1M6S - chains A and D of the 4 polymer chains in the assembly; structure by X-ray diffraction, 1.80 A resolution.

Chain A (and D):
Protein: L-allo-threonine aldolase
Organism: Thermotoga maritima
Notes: EC 4.1.2.5; chain D of this document is another copy of the same molecule, construct and numbering; everything in this record applies to it too
UniProtKB: Q9X266 (Q9X266_THEMA); numbering as in UniProt (aligned over 1-343)
Amino-acid sequence (347 residues; row label = number of the first residue in the row; numbers below 1 keep their minus sign (Gly-3 is residue -3)):
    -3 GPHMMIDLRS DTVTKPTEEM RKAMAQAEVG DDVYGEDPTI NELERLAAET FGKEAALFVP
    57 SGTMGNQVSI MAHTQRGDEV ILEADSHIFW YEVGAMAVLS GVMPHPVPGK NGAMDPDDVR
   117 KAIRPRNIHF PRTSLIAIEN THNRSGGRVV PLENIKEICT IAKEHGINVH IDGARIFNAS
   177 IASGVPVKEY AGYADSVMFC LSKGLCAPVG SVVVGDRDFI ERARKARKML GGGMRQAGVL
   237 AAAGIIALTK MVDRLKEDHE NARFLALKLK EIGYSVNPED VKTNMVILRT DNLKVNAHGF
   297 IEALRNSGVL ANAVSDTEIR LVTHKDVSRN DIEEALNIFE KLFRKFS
Not modelled in the structure: -3 to 0 (chain D: -3 to -1)
Differences from the reference sequence: cloning artifact (-3 to 0); modified residue (199)
Modified / non-standard residues: Lys199 ((2S)-2-amino-6-[[3-hydroxy-2-methyl-5-(phosphonooxymethyl)pyridin-4-yl]methylideneamino]hexanoic acid; LLP)
Bound ions: Ca2+ site 1: Thr8, Thr10, Ser198, Ala203 (shared with Gln232(D) of chain D); Ca2+ site 2: Gln232 (shared with Thr8(D), Thr10(D), Ser198(D), Ala203(D) of chain D); Ca2+ site 3: Asn288, Ser343 (shared with Asn326(D), Glu329(D) of chain D); Ca2+ site 4: Asp322 (shared with 2 residues of chain B)

Interface between chain A and chain D:
Residue-residue contacts (74; chain A residue first):
  Arg5(A) - Tyr30(D)
  Arg5(A) - Glu32(D)  salt bridge
  Thr8(A) - Asp27(D)  hydrogen bond
  Thr8(A) - Arg231(D)
  Thr8(A) - Gln232(D)  hydrogen bond (backbone-side chain)
  Val9(A) - Gln232(D)
  Thr10(A) - Gln232(D)
  Lys11(A) - Val25(D)
  Arg17(A) - Ala21(D)  hydrogen bond (side chain-backbone)
  Arg17(A) - Gln22(D)
  Arg17(A) - Ala23(D)  hydrogen bond (side chain-backbone)
  Met20(A) - Val235(D)  hydrophobic
  Ala21(A) - Arg17(D)  hydrogen bond (backbone-side chain)
  Ala21(A) - Ala21(D)  hydrophobic
  Gln22(A) - Arg17(D)
  Ala23(A) - Arg17(D)  hydrogen bond (backbone-side chain)
  Val25(A) - Lys11(D)  hydrogen bond (backbone-side chain)
  Val25(A) - Pro12(D)
  Asp27(A) - Thr8(D)  hydrogen bond
  Tyr30(A) - Arg5(D)
  Tyr30(A) - Asn308(D)  hydrogen bond
  Glu32(A) - Arg5(D)  salt bridge
  Pro56(A) - Gly227(D)
  Pro56(A) - Met230(D)
  Ser57(A) - Gly227(D)  hydrogen bond (side chain-backbone)
  Ser57(A) - Gly229(D)
  Thr59(A) - Lys224(D)
  Met60(A) - Met60(D)  hydrophobic
  Met60(A) - Leu226(D)
  Met60(A) - Gly227(D)
  Val89(A) - Lys221(D)
  Val89(A) - Lys224(D)
  Val89(A) - Met225(D)
  Ala91(A) - Met225(D)
  Val94(A) - Val94(D)
  Val94(A) - Leu95(D)
  Val94(A) - Met225(D)  hydrophobic
  Leu95(A) - Val94(D)
  Leu95(A) - Met225(D)
  Ser198(A) - Arg231(D)
  Lys199(A) - Arg231(D)
  Pro204(A) - Arg231(D)
  Pro204(A) - Gln232(D)  hydrogen bond (backbone-backbone)
  Val205(A) - Met230(D)  hydrophobic
  Val205(A) - Gln232(D)
  Val205(A) - Ala233(D)  hydrophobic
  Lys221(A) - Val89(D)
  Lys224(A) - Thr59(D)
  Lys224(A) - Val89(D)
  Met225(A) - Val89(D)
  Met225(A) - Ala91(D)
  Met225(A) - Val94(D)  hydrophobic
  Met225(A) - Leu95(D)  hydrophobic
  Leu226(A) - Met60(D)
  Leu226(A) - Leu226(D)
  Gly227(A) - Pro56(D)
  Gly227(A) - Ser57(D)  hydrogen bond (backbone-side chain)
  Gly227(A) - Met60(D)
  Gly229(A) - Ser57(D)
  Met230(A) - Pro56(D)
  Met230(A) - Val205(D)  hydrophobic
  Arg231(A) - Thr8(D)  hydrogen bond
  Arg231(A) - Lys199(D)
  Arg231(A) - Pro204(D)
  Gln232(A) - Thr8(D)  hydrogen bond (side chain-backbone)
  Gln232(A) - Val9(D)
  Gln232(A) - Thr10(D)
  Gln232(A) - Ala203(D)
  Gln232(A) - Pro204(D)  hydrogen bond (backbone-backbone)
  Gln232(A) - Val205(D)
  Ala233(A) - Val205(D)  hydrophobic
  Val235(A) - Met20(D)  hydrophobic
  Leu236(A) - Leu236(D)  hydrophobic
  Asn308(A) - Tyr30(D)  hydrogen bond
Interface residues without a listed pair, chain A (44 interface residues in all): Ser6, Pro12, Gln63, Ala203, Gly228
Interface residues without a listed pair, chain D (44 interface residues in all): Ser6, Gln63, Ser198, Gly228

Overview:
Chain A and chain D each contribute 44 residues to their interface; the contacts include 16 hydrogen bonds and
2 salt bridges. Polar contacts include Arg5(A)-Glu32(D), Thr8(A)-Asp27(D) and Thr8(A)-Gln232(D). Thr8(A),
Thr10(A), Ser198(A) and Ala203(A) coordinate Ca2+ site 1. Asn288(A) and Ser343(A) coordinate Ca2+ site 3.
Chain A and chain D are both L-allo-threonine aldolase (Thermotoga maritima); the structure, Crystal Structure
Of Threonine Aldolase, was determined by X-ray diffraction together with 1LW4 and 1LW5 from the same study.
